Entry 5R4B (X-ray diffraction, 1.05 A resolution); this record covers chains A and C of the 5 polymer chains in the assembly.

Chain A:
Name: gamma-chymotrypsin
Source organism: Bos taurus
Notes: EC 3.4.21.1
Reference sequence: P00766 (CTRA_BOVIN); residue numbers follow UniProt; this construct covers 1-13
Sequence (13 residues; numbered 1 to 13; the number before each row is that of its first residue):
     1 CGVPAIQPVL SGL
Unresolved in the structure: 11-13

Chain C:
Name: gamma-chymotrypsin
Source organism: Bos taurus
Notes: EC 3.4.21.1
Reference sequence: P00766 (CTRA_BOVIN); residue numbers follow UniProt; this construct covers 149-245
Sequence (97 residues; each row starts with the number of its first residue):
   149 ANTPDRLQQA SLPLLSNTNC KKYWGTKIKD AMICAGASGV SSCMGDSGGP LVCKKNGAWT
   209 LVGIVSWGSS TCSTSTPGVY ARVTALVNWV QQTLAAN
Cystine bridges: Cys168-Cys182, Cys191-Cys220
Swiss-Prot annotation at these positions:
  - active site: Ser195 (Charge relay system)

How chain A and chain C interact:
Pairs across the interface (8):
  Gly2(A) - Ala206(C)
  Gly2(A) - Trp207(C)  hydrogen bond (backbone-backbone)
  Val3(A) - Gly205(C)
  Val3(A) - Ala206(C)  hydrophobic
  Pro4(A) - Trp207(C)
  Val9(A) - Gln157(C)  hydrogen bond (backbone-side chain)
  Leu10(A) - Gln157(C)
  Leu10(A) - Ser159(C)
Interface residues without a listed pair, chain A (7 interface residues in all): Cys1, Pro8

Summary:
Chain A and chain C form an interface of 7 and 5 residues respectively; the contacts include 2 hydrogen bonds.
Among the polar pairs are Val9(A)-Gln157(C) and Gly2(A)-Trp207(C). UniProt lists active-site residue Ser195(C)
on chain C.
Chain A is gamma-chymotrypsin and chain C is gamma-chymotrypsin, both from Bos taurus; the structure, Crystal
Structure of deuterated gamma-Chymotrypsin at pH 9, cryo temperature, was determined by X-ray diffraction.
